8YDB - chains C and D of the 12 polymer chains in the assembly; structure by electron microscopy, 3.40 A resolution.

[Chain C]
Molecule: 60-nt crRNA
Organism: Selenomonas sp
Sequence (60 nucleotides; each row starts with the number of its first residue):
     1 UUUAGAAGGA GAAGUCAUUU AAUAAGGCCA CUGUUAAAAA GUGUACCGCC GGAUAGGCGG

[Chain D]
Protein: Cas7f
Organism: Selenomonas sp
Amino-acid sequence (335 residues; numbered 1 to 335; the number before each row is that of its first residue):
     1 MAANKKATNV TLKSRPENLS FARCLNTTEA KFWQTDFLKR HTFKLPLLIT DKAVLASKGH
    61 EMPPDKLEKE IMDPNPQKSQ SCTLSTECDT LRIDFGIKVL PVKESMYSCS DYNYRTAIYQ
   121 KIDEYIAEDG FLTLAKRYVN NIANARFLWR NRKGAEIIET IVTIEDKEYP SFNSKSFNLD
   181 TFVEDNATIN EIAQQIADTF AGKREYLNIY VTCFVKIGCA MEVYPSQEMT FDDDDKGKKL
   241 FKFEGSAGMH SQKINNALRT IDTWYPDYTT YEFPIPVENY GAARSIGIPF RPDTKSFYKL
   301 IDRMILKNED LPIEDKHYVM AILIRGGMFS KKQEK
Disordered / not traced: 1-10, 52-78, 333-335

[Interface between chain C and chain D]
Residue-residue contacts (29):
  U34(C) with Tyr107(D), hydrogen bond to the phosphate
  U35(C) with Ser20(D), base contact; Phe21(D), hydrogen bond to the sugar; Ala22(D), phosphate contact; Tyr107(D), sugar contact; Gly327(D), hydrogen bond to the sugar; Met328(D), base contact
  A36(C) with Ala22(D), phosphate contact; Arg23(D), salt bridge to the phosphate; Arg325(D), hydrogen bond to the sugar; Gly326(D), sugar contact; Gly327(D), sugar contact; Met328(D), base contact
  A37(C) with Arg23(D), salt bridge to the phosphate; Asn255(D), phosphate contact
  A38(C) with Trp149(D), base contact; Gln252(D), sugar contact; Lys253(D), sugar contact; Asn256(D), hydrogen bond to the phosphate; Arg259(D), salt bridge to the phosphate; Arg284(D), hydrogen bond to the base
  A39(C) with Gln227(D), sugar contact; Glu228(D), base contact; Met229(D), base contact; His250(D), salt bridge to the phosphate; Gln252(D), phosphate contact; Lys253(D), phosphate contact
  A40(C) with Gln227(D), phosphate contact; Lys253(D), salt bridge to the phosphate
Also at the interface, not in a pair above, chain C (8 interface residues in all): G43
Also at the interface, not in a pair above, chain D (23 interface residues in all): Arg150, Ser226, Thr230

[In short]
8 residues of chain C face 23 of chain D across their interface, with 6 hydrogen bonds and 5 salt bridges.
Polar contacts include A38(C)-Arg284(D), U35(C)-Phe21(D) and U35(C)-Gly327(D).
Chain C is a 60-nt crRNA and chain D is Cas7f, both from Selenomonas sp; the structure, Type I-FHNH
Cascade-dsDNA intermediate complex, was determined by electron microscopy (same publication as 8YEO, 8YH9 and
8YHA).
